7UF7 - chains C and D of the 4 polymer chains in the assembly; structure by X-ray diffraction, 2.00 A resolution.

# Chain C
Molecule: Hemoglobin subunit alpha
From: Homo sapiens
UniProt: P69905 (HBA_HUMAN); residues 0-141 here correspond to UniProt positions 1-142 (UniProt number = residue number + 1)
Amino-acid sequence (142 residues; row label = number of the first residue in the row; numbering starts at 0):
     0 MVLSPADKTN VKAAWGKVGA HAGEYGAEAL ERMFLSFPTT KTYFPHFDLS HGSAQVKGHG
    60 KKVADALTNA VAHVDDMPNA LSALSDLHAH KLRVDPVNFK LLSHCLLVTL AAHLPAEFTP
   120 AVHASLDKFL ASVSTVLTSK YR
Disordered / not traced: 0
Glycans and other covalent adducts: (5P)-5-(5-methylfuran-2-yl)-1H-pyrazole (N2Q) linked to Val-1
Metal / ion sites: heme Fe near His-87 (its only coordinating residue here)
Ligand contacts:
  - carbon monoxide (CMO): Leu-29, Phe-43, His-58, Val-62, His-87
  - heme (HEM): Met-32, Thr-39, Tyr-42, Phe-43, Phe-46, His-58, Lys-61, Val-62, Ala-65, Leu-66, Leu-83, Leu-86, His-87, Leu-91, Val-93, Asn-97, Phe-98, Leu-101, Leu-105, Val-132, Leu-136
  - (5P)-5-(5-methylfuran-2-yl)-1H-pyrazole (N2Q), molecule 1: Leu-2, Lys-127, Ala-130, Ser-131
  - (5P)-5-(5-methylfuran-2-yl)-1H-pyrazole (N2Q), molecule 2: Thr-134, Thr-137, Ser-138
UniProt features mapped onto this chain:
  - binding site (O2): His-58
  - binding site (heme b): His-87
  - site: Thr-8, Asn-9 (Microbial infection: Cleavage), Lys-11 (Not glycated), Ala-13, Trp-14 (Microbial infection: Cleavage), Tyr-24, Gly-25 (Microbial infection: Cleavage), Leu-29, Glu-30 (Microbial infection: Cleavage), His-45, Phe-46 (Microbial infection: Cleavage), Asp-47, Leu-48 (Microbial infection: Cleavage), Ser-52, Ala-53 (Microbial infection: Cleavage), Val-55, Lys-56 (Microbial infection: Cleavage), Lys-56 (Not glycated), Gly-59, Lys-60 (Microbial infection: Cleavage), Lys-60 (Not glycated), Lys-90 (Not glycated), Leu-91, Arg-92 (Microbial infection: Cleavage), Lys-99 (Not glycated), Leu-106, Val-107 (Microbial infection: Cleavage), Thr-108, Leu-109 (Microbial infection: Cleavage), Val-121, His-122 (Microbial infection: Cleavage), Ser-133, Thr-134 (Microbial infection: Cleavage)
  - modified residue: Ser-3 (Phosphoserine), Lys-7 (N6-succinyllysine), Thr-8 (Phosphothreonine), Lys-11 (N6-succinyllysine), Lys-16 (N6-acetyllysine), Tyr-24 (Phosphotyrosine), Ser-35 (Phosphoserine), Lys-40 (N6-succinyllysine), Ser-49 (Phosphoserine), Ser-102 (Phosphoserine), Thr-108 (Phosphothreonine), Ser-124 (Phosphoserine), Ser-131 (Phosphoserine), Thr-134 (Phosphothreonine), Thr-137 (Phosphothreonine), Ser-138 (Phosphoserine)
  - glycosylation (N-linked (Glc) (glycation) lysine): Lys-7, Lys-16, Lys-40, Lys-61

# Chain D
Molecule: Hemoglobin subunit beta
From: Homo sapiens
UniProt: P68871 (HBB_HUMAN); residues 0-146 here correspond to UniProt positions 1-147 (UniProt number = residue number + 1)
Amino-acid sequence (147 residues; numbered 0 to 146; the number before each row is that of its first residue; numbering starts at 0):
     0 MVHLTPEEKS AVTALWGKVN VDEVGGEALG RLLVVYPWTQ RFFESFGDLS TPDAVMGNPK
    60 VKAHGKKVLG AFSDGLAHLD NLKGTFATLS ELHCDKLHVD PENFRLLGNV LVCVLAHHFG
   120 KEFTPPVQAA YQKVVAGVAN ALAHKYH
Disordered / not traced: 0
Metal / ion sites: heme Fe near His-92 (its only coordinating residue here)
Ligand contacts:
  - carbon monoxide (CMO): Leu-28, Phe-42, His-63, Val-67, His-92
  - heme (HEM): Leu-31, Thr-38, Phe-41, Phe-42, Phe-45, His-63, Lys-66, Val-67, Ala-70, Phe-71, Phe-85, Leu-88, Leu-91, His-92, Leu-96, Val-98, Asn-102, Phe-103, Leu-106, Val-137, Leu-141
UniProt features mapped onto this chain:
  - binding site ((2R)-2,3-bisphosphoglycerate): Val-1, His-2, Lys-82, His-143
  - binding site (heme b): His-63, His-92
  - site: Glu-7, Lys-8 (Microbial infection: Cleavage), Gly-25, Glu-26 (Microbial infection: Cleavage), Gly-29, Arg-30 (Microbial infection: Cleavage), Tyr-35, Pro-36 (Microbial infection: Cleavage), Trp-37, Thr-38 (Microbial infection: Cleavage), Phe-45, Gly-46 (Microbial infection: Cleavage), Asp-52, Ala-53 (Microbial infection: Cleavage), Gly-56, Asn-57 (Microbial infection: Cleavage), Lys-59 (Not glycated), Phe-71, Ser-72 (Microbial infection: Cleavage), Gly-74, Leu-75 (Microbial infection: Cleavage), Lys-82 (Not glycated), Thr-84, Phe-85 (Microbial infection: Cleavage), His-92, Cys-93 (Microbial infection: Cleavage), Lys-95 (Not glycated), Arg-104, Leu-105 (Microbial infection: Cleavage), Leu-110, Val-111 (Microbial infection: Cleavage), Gly-119, Lys-120 (Microbial infection: Cleavage), Phe-122, Thr-123 (Microbial infection: Cleavage), Ala-128, Ala-129 (Microbial infection: Cleavage) and 2 more in UniProt
  - modified residue: Val-1 (N-acetylvaline), Ser-9 (Phosphoserine), Thr-12 (Phosphothreonine), Ser-44 (Phosphoserine), Thr-50 (Phosphothreonine), Lys-59 (N6-acetyllysine), Lys-82 (N6-acetyllysine), Thr-87 (Phosphothreonine), Cys-93 (S-nitrosocysteine), Lys-144 (N6-acetyllysine)
  - glycosylation: Val-1 (N-linked (Glc) (glycation) valine), Lys-8 (N-linked (Glc) (glycation) lysine), Lys-17 (N-linked (Glc) (glycation) lysine), Lys-66 (N-linked (Glc) (glycation) lysine), Lys-120 (N-linked (Glc) (glycation) lysine), Lys-144 (N-linked (Glc) (glycation) lysine)

# How chain C and chain D interact
Residue-residue contacts (38):
  Arg-31(C) / Phe-122(D)  hydrogen bond (side chain-backbone)
  Arg-31(C) / Thr-123(D)
  Arg-31(C) / Pro-124(D)
  Arg-31(C) / Gln-127(D)  hydrogen bond
  Leu-34(C) / Pro-124(D)
  Leu-34(C) / Pro-125(D)
  Leu-34(C) / Ala-128(D)
  Ser-35(C) / Gln-127(D)
  Ser-35(C) / Ala-128(D)
  Ser-35(C) / Gln-131(D)
  Phe-36(C) / Gln-131(D)
  His-103(C) / Asn-108(D)
  His-103(C) / Val-111(D)
  His-103(C) / Cys-112(D)
  His-103(C) / Gln-127(D)
  His-103(C) / Gln-131(D)  hydrogen bond
  Cys-104(C) / Gln-127(D)
  Val-107(C) / Val-111(D)  hydrophobic
  Val-107(C) / Ala-115(D)
  Val-107(C) / Gln-127(D)
  Ala-110(C) / Cys-112(D)
  Ala-110(C) / Ala-115(D)
  Ala-110(C) / His-116(D)
  Ala-111(C) / Ala-115(D)
  Ala-111(C) / Gly-119(D)
  Pro-114(C) / His-116(D)  hydrogen bond (backbone-side chain)
  Phe-117(C) / Arg-30(D)  hydrogen bond (backbone-side chain)
  Phe-117(C) / His-116(D)
  Thr-118(C) / Arg-30(D)
  Pro-119(C) / Arg-30(D)
  Pro-119(C) / Val-33(D)
  Pro-119(C) / Met-55(D)  hydrophobic
  His-122(C) / Arg-30(D)  hydrogen bond
  His-122(C) / Val-34(D)
  Ala-123(C) / Val-33(D)
  Ala-123(C) / Val-34(D)  hydrophobic
  Asp-126(C) / Val-34(D)
  Asp-126(C) / Tyr-35(D)
Interface residues without a listed pair, chain C (19 interface residues in all): Lys-99, Leu-106, Ala-120
Interface residues without a listed pair, chain D (22 interface residues in all): Glu-26, Pro-51, Arg-104, Lys-120

# Summary
19 residues of chain C face 22 of chain D across their interface, with 6 hydrogen bonds. Polar pairs include
Arg-31(C)/Phe-122(D), Arg-31(C)/Gln-127(D) and His-103(C)/Gln-131(D). Ligands of chain C:
(5P)-5-(5-methylfuran-2-yl)-1H-pyrazole, heme and carbon monoxide. Chain D binds heme and carbon monoxide.
Covalently linked (5P)-5-(5-methylfuran-2-yl)-1H-pyrazole: at Val-1(C).
Here chain C is Hemoglobin subunit alpha and chain D is Hemoglobin subunit beta, both from Homo sapiens. Entry
7UF7 (Crystal structure of liganded Hb with the 5-HMF analog, MMA503) was determined by X-ray diffraction.
